Entry 7ZN5 (electron microscopy, 3.70 A resolution); this record covers chains B and C of the 4 polymer chains in the assembly.

# Chain B
Molecule: PLP-dependent aminotransferase family protein
Organism: Alkalihalobacillus clausii
Reference sequence: A0A268NVG2 (A0A268NVG2_ALKCL); residues 1-464 here = UniProt positions 1-464
Chain sequence (478 residues; numbered 1 to 478; the number before each row is that of its first residue):
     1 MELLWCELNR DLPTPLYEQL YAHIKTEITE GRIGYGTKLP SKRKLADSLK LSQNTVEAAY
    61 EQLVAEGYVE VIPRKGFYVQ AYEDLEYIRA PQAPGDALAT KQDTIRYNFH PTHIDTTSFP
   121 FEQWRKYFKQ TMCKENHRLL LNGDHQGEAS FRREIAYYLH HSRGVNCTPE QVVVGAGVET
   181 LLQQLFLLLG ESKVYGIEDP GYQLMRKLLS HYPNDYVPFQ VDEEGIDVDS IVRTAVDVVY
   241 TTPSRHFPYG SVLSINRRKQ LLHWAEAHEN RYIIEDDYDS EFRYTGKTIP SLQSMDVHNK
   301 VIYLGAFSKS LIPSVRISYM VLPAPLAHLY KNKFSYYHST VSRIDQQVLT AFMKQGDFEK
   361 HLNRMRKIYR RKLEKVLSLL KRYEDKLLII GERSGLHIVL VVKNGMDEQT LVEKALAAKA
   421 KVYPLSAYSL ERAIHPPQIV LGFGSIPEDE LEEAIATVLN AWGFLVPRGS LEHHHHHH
Not modelled in the structure: 1-9, 84-103, 465-478
Construct notes: conflict Gln-92 (Lys in A0A268NVG2), Glu-191 (Ala in A0A268NVG2), Ser-192 (Asn in A0A268NVG2), Leu-388 (Ser in A0A268NVG2); expression tag (465-478)
Modified / non-standard residues: Lys-309 ((2S)-2-amino-6-[[3-hydroxy-2-methyl-5-(phosphonooxymethyl)pyridin-4-yl]methylideneamino]hexanoic acid; LLP)
From the paper describing this entry:
  - binding site for the 48-nt DNA strand (chain C): Pro-15, Leu-16, Tyr-17, Ser-41, Lys-42, Arg-43, Lys-44, Ser-52, Gln-53, Thr-55, Glu-57, Arg-74, Lys-75, Phe-77, Lys-126, Lys-129, Lys-360, Arg-364, Lys-367, Arg-370
  - mutagenesis - K126Q/K129Q, K360Q/R364Q, R370Q/R371Q: decreased binding to the 48-nt DNA strand (chain C)
  - mutagenesis - K126Q/K129Q: abolished binding to bent fragment

# Chain C
Molecule: 48-nt DNA strand
Sequence (48 nucleotides; numbered 1 to 48; the number before each row is that of its first residue):
     1 CTGACCTCAT CATTTTCTTA AAAACTGACA CTTACAATGT GGTCAGTT

# Chain B / chain C interface
Residue-residue contacts (20):
  Ser-41(B) with DA4(C), phosphate contact; DC5(C), phosphate contact
  Lys-42(B) with DC5(C), phosphate contact; DC6(C), base contact
  Arg-43(B) with DA4(C), hydrogen bond to the base; DC5(C), base contact
  Lys-44(B) with DG3(C), phosphate contact; DA4(C), salt bridge to the phosphate
  Gln-53(B) with DC6(C), base contact
  Glu-57(B) with DC6(C), hydrogen bond to the base; DT7(C), base contact
  Val-71(B) with DC5(C), phosphate contact
  Arg-74(B) with DC5(C), sugar contact
  Lys-75(B) with DA4(C), phosphate contact; DC5(C), phosphate contact
  Gly-76(B) with DA4(C), phosphate contact; DC5(C), phosphate contact
  Phe-77(B) with DC5(C), phosphate contact
  Lys-129(B) with DT26(C), salt bridge to the phosphate
  Arg-370(B) with DA37(C), salt bridge to the phosphate
Other interface residues (no listed pair), chain B (15 interface residues in all): Lys-126, Lys-367
Other interface residues (no listed pair), chain C (9 interface residues in all): DG27, DA36

# Overview
15 residues of chain B face 9 of chain C across their interface, with 2 hydrogen bonds and 3 salt bridges.
Among the polar pairs are Arg-43(B)/DA4(C), Glu-57(B)/DC6(C) and Lys-44(B)/DA4(C). The paper reports a binding
site for the 48-nt DNA strand (chain C) at Pro-15(B), Leu-16(B) and Tyr-17(B) among others; K126Q/K129Q,
K360Q/R364Q and R370Q/R371Q of chain B reduce binding to the 48-nt DNA strand (chain C).
Here chain B is PLP-dependent aminotransferase family protein (Alkalihalobacillus clausii) and chain C is a
48-nt DNA strand. Entry 7ZN5 (Cryo-EM structure of holo-PdxR from Bacillus clausii bound to its target DNA in
the closed conformation ...) was determined by electron microscopy together with 7ZLA, 7ZPA, 7ZTH and 7PQ9
from the same study.
